Entry 5N1Y (X-ray diffraction, 1.39 A resolution); this record covers chains A and B of the 3 polymer chains in the assembly.

# Chain A
Protein: HLA class I histocompatibility antigen, A-2 alpha chain
Organism: Homo sapiens
Reference sequence: P01892 (1A02_HUMAN); residues 1-276 here correspond to UniProt positions 25-300 (UniProt number = residue number + 24)
Chain sequence (277 residues; numbered 0 to 276; the number before each row is that of its first residue; numbering starts at 0):
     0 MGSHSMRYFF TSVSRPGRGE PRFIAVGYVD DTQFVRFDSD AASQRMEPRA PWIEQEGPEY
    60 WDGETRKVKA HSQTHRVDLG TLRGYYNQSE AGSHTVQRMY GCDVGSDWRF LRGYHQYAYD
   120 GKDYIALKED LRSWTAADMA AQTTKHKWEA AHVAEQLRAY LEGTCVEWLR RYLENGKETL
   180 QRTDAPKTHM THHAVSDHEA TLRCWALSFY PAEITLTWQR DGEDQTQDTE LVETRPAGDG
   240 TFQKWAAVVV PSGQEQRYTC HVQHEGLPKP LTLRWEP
Cystine bridges: Cys101-Cys164, Cys203-Cys259
Sequence notes: initiating methionine (0)

# Chain B
Protein: Beta-2-microglobulin
Organism: Homo sapiens
Reference sequence: P61769 (B2MG_HUMAN); residues 1-99 here correspond to UniProt positions 21-119 (UniProt number = residue number + 20)
Chain sequence (100 residues; row label = number of the first residue in the row; numbering starts at 0):
     0 MIQRTPKIQV YSRHPAENGK SNFLNCYVSG FHPSDIEVDL LKNGERIEKV EHSDLSFSKD
    60 WSFYLLYYTE FTPTEKDEYA CRVNHVTLSQ PKIVKWDRDM
Cystine bridges: Cys25-Cys80
Sequence notes: initiating methionine (0)

# How chain A and chain B interact
Residue-residue contacts - 60 pairs, chain A then chain B:
  Phe8(A) - Ser55(B)
  Phe8(A) - Phe56(B)
  Phe9(A) - Phe56(B)
  Thr10(A) - Phe56(B)
  Thr10(A) - Phe62(B)
  Val12(A) - Ser33(B)
  Arg14(A) - Asp34(B)  salt bridge
  Ile23(A) - Leu54(B)
  Val25(A) - Asp53(B)
  Val25(A) - Leu54(B)
  Val25(A) - Ser55(B)
  Tyr27(A) - Ser55(B)
  Tyr27(A) - Tyr63(B)  hydrogen bond
  Gln32(A) - Asp53(B)  hydrogen bond
  Arg35(A) - Asp53(B)  salt bridge
  Arg48(A) - Asp53(B)  salt bridge
  Gln96(A) - His31(B)  hydrogen bond
  Gln96(A) - Phe56(B)
  Gln96(A) - Trp60(B)  hydrogen bond (side chain-backbone)
  Gln96(A) - Phe62(B)
  Arg97(A) - Phe56(B)
  Gln115(A) - Trp60(B)
  Tyr116(A) - Trp60(B)
  Ala117(A) - Trp60(B)
  Asp119(A) - Met0(B)
  Asp119(A) - Ile1(B)
  Asp119(A) - His31(B)
  Gly120(A) - Ile1(B)
  Gly120(A) - Arg3(B)  hydrogen bond (backbone-side chain)
  Gly120(A) - His31(B)
  Gly120(A) - Trp60(B)
  Lys121(A) - Met0(B)  hydrogen bond
  Lys121(A) - Ile1(B)
  Asp122(A) - Trp60(B)  hydrogen bond
  Arg202(A) - Asp98(B)
  Arg202(A) - Met99(B)
  Trp204(A) - Asp98(B)
  Trp204(A) - Met99(B)
  Val231(A) - Gln8(B)
  Glu232(A) - Lys6(B)  salt bridge
  Glu232(A) - Gln8(B)  hydrogen bond (backbone-side chain)
  Glu232(A) - Tyr26(B)
  Glu232(A) - Ser28(B)  hydrogen bond
  Thr233(A) - Tyr26(B)
  Arg234(A) - Gln8(B)  hydrogen bond
  Arg234(A) - Tyr10(B)
  Arg234(A) - Tyr26(B)
  Arg234(A) - Met99(B)  hydrogen bond (side chain-backbone)
  Pro235(A) - Tyr10(B)  hydrogen bond (backbone-side chain)
  Pro235(A) - Asn24(B)
  Pro235(A) - Tyr26(B)
  Ala236(A) - Arg12(B)  hydrogen bond (backbone-side chain)
  Ala236(A) - Asn24(B)
  Gly237(A) - Arg12(B)  hydrogen bond (backbone-side chain)
  Gly237(A) - Leu65(B)
  Asp238(A) - Arg12(B)
  Gln242(A) - Tyr10(B)
  Gln242(A) - Ser11(B)  hydrogen bond (side chain-backbone)
  Gln242(A) - Arg12(B)  hydrogen bond (side chain-backbone)
  Trp244(A) - Met99(B)  hydrogen bond (side chain-backbone)
Other interface residues (no listed pair), chain A (35 interface residues in all): Thr94, Met98, His192
Other interface residues (no listed pair), chain B (26 interface residues in all): His13, Asp59

# Overview
35 residues of chain A face 26 of chain B across their interface, with 17 hydrogen bonds and 4 salt bridges.
Polar contacts include Arg14(A)-Asp34(B), Arg35(A)-Asp53(B) and Arg48(A)-Asp53(B).
Chain A is HLA class I histocompatibility antigen, A-2 alpha chain and chain B is Beta-2-microglobulin, both
from Homo sapiens; the structure, HLA-A02 carrying MVWGPDPLYV, was determined by X-ray diffraction, deposited
together with 5C07, 5C08, 5C09, 5C0A, 5C0B, 5C0C and 6 further entries.
